5F98 - chains A and K of the 12 polymer chains in the assembly; structure by X-ray diffraction, 3.28 A resolution.

== Chain A (and K) ==
Name: Probable ATP-dependent RNA helicase DDX58
Source organism: Homo sapiens
Notes: EC 3.6.4.13; chain K of this document is another copy of the same molecule, construct and numbering; everything in this record applies to it too
UniProtKB: O95786 (DDX58_HUMAN); numbering as in UniProt (aligned over 232-925)
Chain sequence (695 residues; each row starts with the number of its first residue):
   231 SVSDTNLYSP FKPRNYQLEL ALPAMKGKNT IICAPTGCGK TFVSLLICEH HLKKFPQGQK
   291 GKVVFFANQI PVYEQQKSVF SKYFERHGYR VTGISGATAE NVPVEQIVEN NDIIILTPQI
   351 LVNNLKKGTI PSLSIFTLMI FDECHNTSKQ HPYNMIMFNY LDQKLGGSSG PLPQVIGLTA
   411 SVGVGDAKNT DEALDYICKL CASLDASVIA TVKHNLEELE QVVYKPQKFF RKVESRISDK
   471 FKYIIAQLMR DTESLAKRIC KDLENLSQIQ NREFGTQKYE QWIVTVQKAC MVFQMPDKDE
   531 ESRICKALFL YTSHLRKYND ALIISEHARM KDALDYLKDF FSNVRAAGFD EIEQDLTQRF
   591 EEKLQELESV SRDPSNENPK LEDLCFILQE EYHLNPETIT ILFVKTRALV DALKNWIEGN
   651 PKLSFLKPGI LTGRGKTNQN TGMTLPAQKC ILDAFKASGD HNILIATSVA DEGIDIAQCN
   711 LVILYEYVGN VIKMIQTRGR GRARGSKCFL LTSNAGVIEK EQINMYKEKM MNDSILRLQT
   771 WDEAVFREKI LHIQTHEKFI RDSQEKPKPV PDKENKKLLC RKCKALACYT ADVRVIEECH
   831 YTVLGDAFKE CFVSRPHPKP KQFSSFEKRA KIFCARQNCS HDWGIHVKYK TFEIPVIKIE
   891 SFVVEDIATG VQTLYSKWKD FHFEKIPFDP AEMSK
Disordered / not traced: 231-239, 494-501, 665-689, 923-925 (chain K: 231-240, 494-500, 576-580, 665-689, 798, 923-925)
Differences from the reference sequence: expression tag (231)
Bound ions: Zn2+: Cys-810, Cys-813, Cys-864, Cys-869
Residues lining bound ligands:
  - 7N-methyl-8-hydroguanosine-5'-diphosphate (M7G): His-847, Lys-851, Lys-858, Lys-861, Asp-872, Ile-875, Lys-888
  - Mg2+ (MG): Glu-827, Cys-829, His-830, Ser-854
Swiss-Prot annotation at these positions:
  - motif: Asp-372 to His-375 (DECH box)
  - binding site (ATP): Ala-264 to Thr-271
  - binding site (Zn(2+)): Cys-810, Cys-813, Cys-864, Cys-869
  - modified residue: Asn-495 (Microbial infection: Deamidated asparagine), Asn-549 (Microbial infection: Deamidated asparagine), Thr-770 (Phosphothreonine), Ser-854 (Phosphoserine), Ser-855 (Phosphoserine), Lys-858 (N6-acetyllysine), Lys-909 (N6-acetyllysine)
  - cross-link: Lys-812 (Glycyl lysine isopeptide (Lys-Gly) (interchain with G-Cter in ubiquitin))
  - natural variant: Cys-268 (C268F: In SGMRT2), Glu-373 (E373A: In SGMRT2)
  - mutagenesis: Lys-270 (K270A: No IRF3 signaling activity. Loss of dsRNA-induced ATPase activity. No effect on ds-RNA binding. Changed RIG-I signaling pathway), Asp-372 to His-375 (Loss of dsRNA-induced ATPase activity. No effect on ds-RNA binding. Changed RIG-I signaling pathway), Thr-409 to Ser-411 (Loss of dsRNA-induced ATPase activity. No effect on ds-RNA binding. Changed RIG-I signaling pathway), Asn-495 (N495Q: Complete loss of herpes simplex virus 1 UL37-mediated deamidation; when associated with Q-549), Asn-549 (N549Q: Complete loss of herpes simplex virus 1 UL37-mediated deamidation; when associated with Q-495), Phe-633 to Thr-636 (Loss of dsRNA-induced ATPase activity. Changed RIG-I signaling pathway), Thr-697 to Asp-701 (No effect on dsRNA-induced ATPase activity. Changed RIG-I signaling pathway), Gln-726 to Arg-730 (Loss of dsRNA-induced ATPase activity. Changed RIG-I signaling pathway), Lys-788 (K788R: Decreased polyubiquitination. Loss of function in RIG-I signaling pathway. Decreased ubiquitination and function in RIG-I signaling pathway without effect on RNA-binding ...), Lys-849 (K849R: Decreased ubiquitination and function in RIG-I signaling pathway without effect on RNA-binding; when associated with R-788, R-851, R-888, R-907 and R-909), Lys-851 (K851R: Decreased ubiquitination and function in RIG-I signaling pathway without effect on RNA-binding; when associated with R-788, R-849, R-888, R-907 and R-909), Lys-888 (K888R: Decreased ubiquitination and function in RIG-I signaling pathway without effect on RNA-binding; when associated with R-788, R-849, R-851, R-907 and R-909), 2 further mutagenesis entries in UniProt
From the paper describing this entry:
  - binding site for 7N-methyl-8-hydroguanosine-5'-diphosphate: Lys-858
  - binding site for the 24-nt RNA strand: His-830, Val-886
  - mutagenesis - H830A: increased binding to Cap-1 HP RNA
  - mutagenesis - H830A: increased binding to 2'-O-methylated 5'ppp HP RNA
  - mutagenesis - H830A: increased signaling in response to Cap-1 dsRNA
  - mutagenesis - H830A: increased signaling in response to 5'ppp 2'O-Me HP RNA
  - mutagenesis - H830A: increased signaling in response to in the absence of RNA stimulation
  - mutagenesis - H830A: unchanged expression
  - specificity-determining residues: His-830
  - mutagenesis - H830A: unchanged signaling in response to 5'ppp
  - mutagenesis - H830A: increased signaling in response to Cap-0 dsRNA

== Chain A / chain K interface ==
Pairs across the interface - 5 pairs, chain A then chain K:
  Pro-286(A) / Gly-288(K)
  Gly-288(A) / Pro-286(K)
  Gly-288(A) / Gly-288(K)
  Gly-288(A) / Gln-289(K)  hydrogen bond (backbone-side chain)
  Gln-289(A) / Gly-288(K)  hydrogen bond (side chain-backbone)
Other interface residues (no listed pair), chain A (4 interface residues in all): Gln-287
Other interface residues (no listed pair), chain K (4 interface residues in all): Gln-287

== Overview ==
The chain A/chain K interface involves 4 residues from each chain, with 2 hydrogen bonds. Its one
hydrogen-bonded contact is Gly-288(A)/Gln-289(K). Bound to chain A: Mg2+ and
7N-methyl-8-hydroguanosine-5'-diphosphate. The paper reports a binding site for the 24-nt RNA strand at
His-830(A) and Val-886(A); H830A of chain A increases binding to Cap-1 HP RNA.
Both chains are Probable ATP-dependent RNA helicase DDX58 (Homo sapiens). Entry 5F98 (Crystal structure of
RIG-I in complex with Cap-0 RNA) was determined by X-ray diffraction, deposited together with 5F9F and 5F9H.
